Entry 5WR0 (X-ray diffraction, 2.85 A resolution); this record covers chains A and B.

Chain A (and B):
Protein: Peroxisome proliferator-activated receptor gamma
Source organism: Homo sapiens
Notes: fragment: ligand binding domain; chain B of this document is another copy of the same molecule, construct and numbering; everything in this record applies to it too
UniProtKB: P37231 (PPARG_HUMAN); residues 204-477 here correspond to UniProt positions 232-505 (UniProt number = residue number + 28)
Chain sequence (276 residues; numbered 202 to 477; the number before each row is that of its first residue):
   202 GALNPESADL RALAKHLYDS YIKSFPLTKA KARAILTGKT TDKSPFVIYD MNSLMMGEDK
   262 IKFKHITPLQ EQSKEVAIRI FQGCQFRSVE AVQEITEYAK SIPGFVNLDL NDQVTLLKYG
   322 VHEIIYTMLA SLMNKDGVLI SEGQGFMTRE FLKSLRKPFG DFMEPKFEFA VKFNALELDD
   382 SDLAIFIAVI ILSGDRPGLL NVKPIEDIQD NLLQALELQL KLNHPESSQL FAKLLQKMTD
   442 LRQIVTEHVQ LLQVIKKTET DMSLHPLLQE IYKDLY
Disordered / not traced: 202-206, 241, 264-274, 476-477 (chain B: 202-206, 241-242, 263-275, 460-466, 475-477)
Differences from the reference sequence: expression tag (202-203)
UniProt features mapped onto this chain:
  - motif: Pro-467 to Asp-475 (9aaTAD)
  - binding site (rosiglitazone): Gln-286 to Ser-289, His-323, His-449, Tyr-473
  - cross-link: Lys-224 (Glycyl lysine isopeptide (Lys-Gly) (interchain with G-Cter in ubiquitin))
Glycans and other covalent adducts: compound 8Y0 linked to Cys-285
Residues lining bound ligands: 8Y0 ((E)-N-[(3E)-2-oxo-16-(8-{6-[(trifluoroacetyl)amino]hexanoyl}-8,9-dihydro-1H-dibenzo[b,f][1,2,3]triazolo[4,5-d]azocin-1-yl)hexadec-3-en-1-ylidene]glycine): Lys-263, Arg-280, Ile-281, Phe-282, Gly-284, Gln-286, Phe-287, Arg-288, Ser-289, Tyr-327, Leu-330, Ile-341, Ser-342, Glu-343, Met-348, Met-364, Lys-367, His-449, Leu-453, Leu-465, Leu-469, Tyr-473

Chain A / chain B interface:
Contacting residue pairs - 29 pairs, chain A then chain B:
  Asp-396(A) / Lys-373(B)
  Gln-410(A) / Gln-437(B)  hydrogen bond
  Asp-411(A) / Ser-429(B)  hydrogen bond
  Asp-411(A) / Gln-430(B)
  Leu-414(A) / Gln-430(B)
  Leu-414(A) / Ala-433(B)  hydrophobic
  Gln-415(A) / Gln-430(B)
  Glu-418(A) / Glu-418(B)
  Glu-418(A) / Gln-430(B)  hydrogen bond
  Ser-429(A) / Asp-411(B)  hydrogen bond
  Ser-429(A) / Gln-415(B)
  Gln-430(A) / Asp-411(B)
  Gln-430(A) / Leu-414(B)
  Gln-430(A) / Gln-415(B)
  Gln-430(A) / Glu-418(B)  hydrogen bond
  Gln-430(A) / Phe-432(B)
  Phe-432(A) / Gln-430(B)
  Ala-433(A) / Leu-414(B)  hydrophobic
  Ala-433(A) / Leu-436(B)  hydrophobic
  Lys-434(A) / Glu-407(B)
  Lys-434(A) / Gln-410(B)  hydrogen bond
  Leu-436(A) / Ala-433(B)  hydrophobic
  Gln-437(A) / Gln-410(B)
  Met-439(A) / Thr-440(B)
  Thr-440(A) / Thr-440(B)
  Thr-440(A) / Arg-443(B)
  Arg-443(A) / Thr-440(B)
  Arg-443(A) / Asp-441(B)  salt bridge
  Arg-443(A) / Gln-444(B)
Interface residues without a listed pair, chain A (17 interface residues in all): Val-390
Interface residues without a listed pair, chain B (19 interface residues in all): Lys-422, Met-439

Summary:
Chain A and chain B form an interface of 17 and 19 residues respectively; the contacts include 6 hydrogen
bonds and 1 salt bridge. Polar pairs include Arg-443(A)/Asp-441(B), Gln-410(A)/Gln-437(B) and
Asp-411(A)/Ser-429(B). Covalently linked compound 8Y0: at Cys-285(A). From UniProt: 7 rosiglitazone-binding
residues on chain A.
Both chains are Peroxisome proliferator-activated receptor gamma (Homo sapiens). Entry 5WR0 (Huisgen
cycloaddition for PPARg-LBD labeling by soaking method) was determined by X-ray diffraction (same publication
as 5WQX and 5WR1).
